1GL7 - chains A and B of the 6 polymer chains in the assembly; structure by X-ray diffraction, 3.00 A resolution.

Chain A (and B):
Molecule: Conjugal transfer protein trwb
From: Escherichia coli
Notes: fragment: cytosolic fragment, residues 71-507; chain B of this document is another copy of the same molecule, construct and numbering; everything in this record applies to it too
UniProtKB: Q04230 (Q04230); numbering as in UniProt (aligned over 71-507)
Chain sequence (437 residues; numbered 71 to 507; the number before each row is that of its first residue):
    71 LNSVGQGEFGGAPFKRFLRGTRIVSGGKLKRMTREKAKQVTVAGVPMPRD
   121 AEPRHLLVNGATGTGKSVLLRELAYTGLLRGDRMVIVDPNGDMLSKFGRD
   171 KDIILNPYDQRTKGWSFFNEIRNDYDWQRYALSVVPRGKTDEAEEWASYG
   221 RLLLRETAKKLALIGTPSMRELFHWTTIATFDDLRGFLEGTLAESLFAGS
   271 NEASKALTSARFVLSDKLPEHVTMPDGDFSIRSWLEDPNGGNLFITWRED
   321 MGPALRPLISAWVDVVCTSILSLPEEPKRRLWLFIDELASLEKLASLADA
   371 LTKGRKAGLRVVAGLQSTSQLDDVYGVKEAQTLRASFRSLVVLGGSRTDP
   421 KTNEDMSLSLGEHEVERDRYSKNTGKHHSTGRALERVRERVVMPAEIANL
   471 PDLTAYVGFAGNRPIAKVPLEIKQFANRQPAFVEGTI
Disordered / not traced: 71-77, 439-454, 505-507 (chain B: 71-73, 440-453, 505-507)
Residues lining bound ligands: AMP-PNP (ANP; phosphoaminophosphonic acid-adenylate ester): Ala131, Thr132, Gly133, Thr134, Gly135, Lys136, Ser137, Val138, Leu473, Ile492, Gln494

How chain A and chain B interact:
Pairs across the interface - 86 pairs, chain A then chain B:
  Phe79(A) - Arg89(B)
  Gly80(A) - Leu88(B)
  Gly80(A) - Arg89(B)
  Gly81(A) - Arg89(B)
  Gly81(A) - Glu434(B)
  Ala82(A) - Leu88(B)
  Ala82(A) - Arg456(B)
  Ala131(A) - Arg408(B)
  Thr132(A) - Arg124(B)
  Thr132(A) - Arg408(B)  hydrogen bond (backbone-side chain)
  Gly133(A) - Arg124(B)
  Thr134(A) - Arg408(B)
  Thr210(A) - Asp211(B)
  Trp216(A) - Glu215(B)
  Phe243(A) - Leu262(B)  hydrophobic
  Thr247(A) - Ser265(B)
  Ile248(A) - Leu262(B)  hydrophobic
  Ile248(A) - Ser265(B)  hydrogen bond (backbone-side chain)
  Ala249(A) - Ser265(B)  hydrogen bond (backbone-side chain)
  Phe251(A) - Ala268(B)
  Phe251(A) - Gly269(B)
  Asn271(A) - Asn271(B)  hydrogen bond
  Ser274(A) - Ser270(B)
  Lys275(A) - Glu272(B)
  Thr278(A) - Ser270(B)  hydrogen bond
  Thr278(A) - Ala273(B)
  Arg281(A) - Ser265(B)
  Arg281(A) - Leu266(B)
  Phe282(A) - Tyr219(B)  hydrophobic
  Phe282(A) - Leu222(B)  hydrophobic
  Phe282(A) - Leu266(B)
  Ser285(A) - Leu266(B)
  Arg318(A) - Tyr195(B)
  Glu319(A) - Lys373(B)
  Asp320(A) - Tyr195(B)  hydrogen bond
  Asp320(A) - Arg199(B)
  Asp320(A) - Leu341(B)
  Asp320(A) - Ser342(B)  hydrogen bond
  Met321(A) - Tyr195(B)  hydrophobic
  Gln386(A) - Ser406(B)
  Ser387(A) - Ala405(B)
  Thr388(A) - Gln401(B)
  Ser389(A) - Lys398(B)  hydrogen bond (side chain-backbone)
  Ser389(A) - Gln401(B)  hydrogen bond
  Ser389(A) - Thr402(B)  hydrogen bond
  Gln390(A) - Thr402(B)
  Asp392(A) - Lys398(B)  salt bridge
  Asp393(A) - Glu399(B)
  Gly415(A) - Arg408(B)
  Ser416(A) - Ala405(B)
  Ser416(A) - Phe407(B)  hydrogen bond (side chain-backbone)
  Ser416(A) - Arg408(B)
  Arg417(A) - Ser429(B)
  Arg417(A) - Gly478(B)  hydrogen bond (side chain-backbone)
  Arg417(A) - Phe479(B)  hydrogen bond (side chain-backbone)
  Arg417(A) - Gly481(B)
  Arg417(A) - Arg483(B)  hydrogen bond (side chain-backbone)
  Arg417(A) - Ile485(B)
  Thr418(A) - Arg404(B)  hydrogen bond (side chain-backbone)
  Thr418(A) - Ala405(B)
  Thr418(A) - Phe407(B)  hydrogen bond (side chain-backbone)
  Thr418(A) - Leu410(B)
  Asp419(A) - Gln401(B)
  Asp419(A) - Ala405(B)
  Pro420(A) - Leu428(B)  hydrophobic
  Pro420(A) - Ser429(B)
  Lys421(A) - Gln401(B)
  Thr422(A) - Gln401(B)  hydrogen bond
  Arg437(A) - Arg456(B)
  Glu455(A) - Arg456(B)  salt bridge
  Arg460(A) - Arg89(B)  hydrogen bond (backbone-side chain)
  Val461(A) - Arg89(B)  hydrogen bond (backbone-side chain)
  Met463(A) - Arg89(B)
  Ala465(A) - Gly90(B)
  Ala465(A) - Glu432(B)
  Glu466(A) - Arg89(B)  salt bridge
  Ala468(A) - Gly481(B)
  Asn469(A) - Gly90(B)
  Asn469(A) - Thr91(B)  hydrogen bond
  Asn469(A) - Gly481(B)
  Asn469(A) - Asn482(B)
  Asn469(A) - Arg483(B)
  Leu470(A) - Asn482(B)
  Pro471(A) - Asn482(B)
  Asp472(A) - Arg124(B)  salt bridge
  Asp472(A) - Arg408(B)  salt bridge
Interface residues without a listed pair, chain A (57 interface residues in all): Lys209, Thr250, Val397, Val462
Interface residues without a listed pair, chain B (50 interface residues in all): Phe267, Ala276, Thr372, Glu436, Arg458, Ala480

Summary:
Chain A and chain B form an interface of 57 and 50 residues respectively, with 20 hydrogen bonds and 5 salt
bridges. Polar contacts include Asp392(A)-Lys398(B), Glu455(A)-Arg456(B) and Glu466(A)-Arg89(B). Bound to
chain A: AMP-PNP.
Chain A and chain B are both Conjugal transfer protein trwb (Escherichia coli); the structure, Plasmid
coupling protein TrwB in complex with the non-hydrolisable ATP-analogue ADPNP, was determined by X-ray
diffraction together with 1GKI, 1GL6, 1E9R and 1E9S from the same study.
